Entry 7P5X (electron microscopy, 3.20 A resolution); this record covers chains AC and AD of the 11 polymer chains in the assembly.

# Chain AC
Protein: DNA-directed RNA polymerase subunit beta
Organism: Mycolicibacterium smegmatis MC2 155
Notes: EC 2.7.7.6
UniProtKB: P60281 (RPOB_MYCS2); residues 1-1169 here = UniProt positions 1-1169
Amino-acid sequence (1169 residues; row label = number of the first residue in the row):
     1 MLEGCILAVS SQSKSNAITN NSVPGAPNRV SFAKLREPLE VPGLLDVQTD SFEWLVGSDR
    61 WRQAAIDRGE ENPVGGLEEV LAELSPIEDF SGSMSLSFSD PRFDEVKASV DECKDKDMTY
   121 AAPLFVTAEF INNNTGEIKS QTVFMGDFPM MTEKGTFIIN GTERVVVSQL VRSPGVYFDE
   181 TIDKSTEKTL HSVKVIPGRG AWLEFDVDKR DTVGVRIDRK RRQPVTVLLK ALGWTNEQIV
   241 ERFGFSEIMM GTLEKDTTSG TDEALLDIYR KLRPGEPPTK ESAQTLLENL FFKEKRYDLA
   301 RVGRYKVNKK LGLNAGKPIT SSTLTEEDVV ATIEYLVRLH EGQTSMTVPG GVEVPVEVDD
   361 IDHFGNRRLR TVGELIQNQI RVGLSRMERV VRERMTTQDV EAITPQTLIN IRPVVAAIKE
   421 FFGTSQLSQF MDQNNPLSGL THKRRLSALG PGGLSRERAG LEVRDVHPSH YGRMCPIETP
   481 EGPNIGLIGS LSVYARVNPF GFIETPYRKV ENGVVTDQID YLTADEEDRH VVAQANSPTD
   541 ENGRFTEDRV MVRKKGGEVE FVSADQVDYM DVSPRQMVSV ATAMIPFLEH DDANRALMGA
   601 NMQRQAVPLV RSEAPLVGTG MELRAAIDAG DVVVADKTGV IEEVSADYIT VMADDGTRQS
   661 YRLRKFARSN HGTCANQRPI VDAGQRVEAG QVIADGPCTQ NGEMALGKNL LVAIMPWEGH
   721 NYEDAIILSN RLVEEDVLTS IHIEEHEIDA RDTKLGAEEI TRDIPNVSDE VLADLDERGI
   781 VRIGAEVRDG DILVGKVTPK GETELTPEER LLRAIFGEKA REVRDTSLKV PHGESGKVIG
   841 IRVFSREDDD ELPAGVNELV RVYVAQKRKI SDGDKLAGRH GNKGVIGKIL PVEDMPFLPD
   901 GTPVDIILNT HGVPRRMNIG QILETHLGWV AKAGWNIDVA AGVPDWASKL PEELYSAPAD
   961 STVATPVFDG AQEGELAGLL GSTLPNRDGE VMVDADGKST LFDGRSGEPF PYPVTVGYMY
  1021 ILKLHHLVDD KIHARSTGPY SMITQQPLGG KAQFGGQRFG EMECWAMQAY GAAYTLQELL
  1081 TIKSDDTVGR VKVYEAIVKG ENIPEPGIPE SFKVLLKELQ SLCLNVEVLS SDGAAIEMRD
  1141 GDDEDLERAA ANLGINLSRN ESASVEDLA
Unresolved in the structure: 1-20, 1142-1169

# Chain AD
Protein: DNA-directed RNA polymerase subunit beta'
Organism: Mycolicibacterium smegmatis MC2 155
UniProtKB: A0QS66 (RPOC_MYCS2); residue numbers follow UniProt; this construct covers 1-1317
Amino-acid sequence (1317 residues; row label = number of the first residue in the row):
     1 MLDVNFFDEL RIGLATADDI RNWSYGEVKK PETINYRTLK PEKDGLFCEK IFGPTRDWEC
    61 YCGKYKRVRF KGIICERCGV EVTRAKVRRE RMGHIELAAP VTHIWYFKGV PSRLGYLLDL
   121 APKDLEKIIY FAAYVITSVD DEMRHNELST LEAEMAVEKK AVEDQRDADL EARAQKLEAD
   181 LAELEAEGAK SDVRRKVRDS GEREMRQLRD RAQRELDRLD EIWNTFTKLA PKQLIVDEVL
   241 YRELQDRYGE YFTGAMGAES IKKLIENFDI DAEAESLREV IRSGKGQKKL RALKRLKVVA
   301 AFQQSGNSPM GMVLDAVPVI PPELRPMVQL DGGRFATSDL NDLYRRVINR NNRLKRLIDL
   361 GAPEIIVNNE KRMLQESVDA LFDNGRRGRP VTGPGNRPLK SLSDLLKGKQ GRFRQNLLGK
   421 RVDYSGRSVI VVGPQLKLHQ CGLPKLMALE LFKPFVMKRL VDLNHAQNIK SAKRMVERQR
   481 PQVWDVLEEV IAEHPVLLNR APTLHRLGIQ AFEPQLVEGK AIQLHPLVCE AFNADFDGDQ
   541 MAVHLPLSAE AQAEARILML SSNNILSPAS GKPLAMPRLD MVTGLYYLTT LVEGATGEYQ
   601 AATKDAPEQG VYSSPAEAIM AMDRGALSVR AKIKVRLTEL RPPTDLEAQL FENGWKPGDA
   661 WTAETTLGRV MFNELLPKSY PFVNEQMHKK VQARIINDLA ERFPMIVVAQ TVDKLKDAGF
   721 YWATRSGVTV SMADVLVPPQ KQEILERHEA EADAIERKYQ RGALNHTERN ESLVKIWQDA
   781 TEEVGKALEE FYPADNPIIT IVKSGATGNL TQTRTLAGMK GLVTNPKGEF IPRPIKSSFR
   841 EGLTVLEYFI NTHGARKGLA DTALRTADSG YLTRRLVDVS QDVIVREHDC ETERGINVTL
   901 AERGPDGTLI RDAHVETSAF ARTLATDAVD ANGNVIIERG HDLGDPAIDA LLAAGITTVK
   961 VRSVLTCTSA TGVCAMCYGR SMATGKLVDI GEAVGIVAAQ SIGEPGTQLT MRTFHQGGVT
  1021 GGADIVGGLP RVQELFEARV PRNKAPIADV AGRVRLEESD KFFKITIVPD DGGEEVVYDK
  1081 LSKRQRLRVI THEDGTEGVL SDGDHVEVGD QLMEGAADPH EVLRVQGPRE VQIHLVKEVQ
  1141 EVYRAQGVSI HDKHIEVIVR QMLRRVTIID SGSTEFLPGS LTERAEFEAE NRRVVAEGGE
  1201 PAAGRPVLMG ITKASLATDS WLSAASFQET TRVLTDAAIN CRSDKLNGLK ENVIIGKLIP
  1261 AGTGISRYRN IQVQPTEEAR AAAYTIPSYE DQYYSPDFGQ ATGAAVPLDD YGYSDYR
Unresolved in the structure: 1013-1025, 1093-1097, 1284-1317
Metal / ion sites: Zn2+ site 1: C60, C62, C75, C78; Zn2+ site 2: C890, C967, C974, C977
Curated features (UniProtKB/Swiss-Prot):
  - binding site (Zn(2+)): C60, C62, C75, C78, C890, C967, C974, C977
  - binding site (Mg(2+)): D535, D537, D539

# Interface between chain AC and chain AD
Contacting residue pairs (334; chain AC residue first):
  K184(AC) with R1084(AD)
  L461(AC) with A860(AD), hydrophobic
  R464(AC) with R856(AD)
  D465(AC) with P826(AD)
  V466(AC) with F849(AD), hydrophobic; H853(AD), hydrogen bond (backbone-side chain); R856(AD)
  H467(AC) with F849(AD)
  P468(AC) with F849(AD), hydrophobic
  Y471(AC) with V845(AD); F849(AD)
  C475(AC) with R856(AD)
  P476(AC) with F849(AD), hydrophobic; T852(AD); R856(AD), hydrogen bond (backbone-side chain)
  I477(AC) with Y848(AD), hydrophobic; T852(AD)
  T479(AC) with R856(AD)
  I485(AC) with L859(AD), hydrophobic; A860(AD)
  Q534(AC) with V845(AD)
  M551(AC) with L846(AD), hydrophobic
  R553(AC) with L846(AD)
  V559(AC) with R833(AD); L846(AD), hydrophobic
  F561(AC) with R833(AD)
  P574(AC) with V845(AD)
  M577(AC) with V845(AD), hydrophobic
  L588(AC) with Y848(AD), hydrogen bond (backbone-side chain)
  E589(AC) with F839(AD); G842(AD); L843(AD), hydrogen bond (backbone-backbone); Y848(AD)
  H590(AC) with F839(AD), hydrogen bond (side chain-backbone); R840(AD), hydrogen bond (side chain-backbone); E841(AD); G842(AD)
  D591(AC) with F839(AD); Y848(AD), hydrogen bond (backbone-side chain)
  D592(AC) with F839(AD); Y848(AD); N851(AD), hydrogen bond
  A593(AC) with N851(AD); A855(AD), hydrophobic
  N594(AC) with A855(AD); L859(AD)
  A596(AC) with Y848(AD)
  I714(AC) with T729(AD)
  M715(AC) with T724(AD)
  P716(AC) with A723(AD); T724(AD), hydrogen bond (backbone-side chain); V728(AD)
  E718(AC) with P434(AD); T724(AD); R725(AD), salt bridge
  G719(AC) with V432(AD); F720(AD)
  H720(AC) with V432(AD); P434(AD)
  Y722(AC) with P526(AD); F536(AD); R578(AD), hydrogen bond; L579(AD), hydrophobic; D580(AD); F720(AD), hydrophobic
  E723(AC) with D535(AD); F536(AD), hydrogen bond (backbone-backbone); R578(AD), salt bridge; L579(AD)
  D724(AC) with D535(AD); F536(AD)
  A725(AC) with V432(AD), hydrophobic
  R751(AC) with G332(AD)
  K754(AC) with Y36(AD); R37(AD), hydrogen bond (side chain-backbone)
  R788(AC) with E477(AD), hydrogen bond (side chain-backbone); R478(AD); Q479(AD)
  D789(AC) with R478(AD), hydrogen bond (backbone-side chain)
  D791(AC) with R478(AD), salt bridge
  E804(AC) with E59(AD)
  G873(AC) with V431(AD)
  K875(AC) with D537(AD); G538(AD)
  K883(AC) with D537(AD)
  V885(AC) with I430(AD); F536(AD), hydrogen bond (backbone-backbone); G538(AD)
  I886(AC) with V431(AD)
  N909(AC) with D580(AD), hydrogen bond
  T910(AC) with V728(AD), hydrogen bond (side chain-backbone); T729(AD); V730(AD)
  H911(AC) with D580(AD), salt bridge; T583(AD), hydrogen bond
  P914(AC) with V730(AD), hydrophobic
  R915(AC) with T807(AD); Q812(AD)
  M917(AC) with Q812(AD); T815(AD); L816(AD), hydrophobic; F839(AD), hydrophobic
  I919(AC) with L816(AD), hydrophobic; R840(AD)
  I922(AC) with V730(AD), hydrophobic
  H926(AC) with S731(AD), hydrogen bond; M732(AD), hydrogen bond (side chain-backbone)
  F968(AC) with T844(AD); Y848(AD), hydrophobic
  E973(AC) with M732(AD); R840(AD), salt bridge; E841(AD)
  D996(AC) with S731(AD), hydrogen bond (backbone-side chain); A733(AD)
  K998(AC) with T729(AD); S731(AD); D734(AD), salt bridge
  D1003(AC) with R725(AD), salt bridge
  F1010(AC) with T724(AD)
  P1011(AC) with R725(AD)
  Y1012(AC) with Y587(AD), hydrogen bond; R630(AD); R725(AD); S726(AD); G727(AD)
  V1014(AC) with T729(AD)
  T1015(AC) with T729(AD); V730(AD), hydrogen bond (side chain-backbone); S731(AD)
  V1028(AC) with V429(AD), hydrophobic; K520(AD)
  D1029(AC) with K520(AD), salt bridge
  K1031(AC) with R427(AD); V429(AD); Q540(AD)
  I1032(AC) with R427(AD); S428(AD)
  H1033(AC) with G426(AD); R427(AD), hydrogen bond (backbone-backbone)
  A1034(AC) with S425(AD); G426(AD); M447(AD), hydrophobic; E450(AD)
  R1035(AC) with D423(AD), salt bridge; Y424(AD), hydrogen bond (backbone-backbone); S425(AD), hydrogen bond (backbone-backbone); E450(AD); L451(AD)
  S1036(AC) with D423(AD); Y424(AD); E450(AD), hydrogen bond
  Y1040(AC) with D423(AD), hydrogen bond
  M1042(AC) with R89(AD), hydrogen bond (backbone-side chain); V328(AD), hydrophobic
  I1043(AC) with R89(AD), hydrogen bond (backbone-side chain); P326(AD), hydrophobic
  T1044(AC) with R412(AD)
  Q1045(AC) with R89(AD)
  Q1046(AC) with N416(AD), hydrogen bond (side chain-backbone); K420(AD)
  P1047(AC) with R421(AD); D423(AD)
  L1048(AC) with R421(AD)
  G1049(AC) with R421(AD)
  F1054(AC) with E450(AD)
  G1056(AC) with R421(AD), hydrogen bond (backbone-side chain); V422(AD); S425(AD)
  Q1057(AC) with R421(AD); V422(AD), hydrogen bond (backbone-backbone); S425(AD), hydrogen bond (backbone-side chain); G426(AD); R427(AD)
  R1058(AC) with R414(AD); Q415(AD), hydrogen bond (side chain-backbone); G419(AD), hydrogen bond (side chain-backbone); K420(AD); R421(AD)
  F1059(AC) with G419(AD); K420(AD), hydrogen bond (backbone-backbone)
  E1061(AC) with L418(AD); R874(AD), salt bridge
  M1062(AC) with T503(AD)
  E1063(AC) with N499(AD); T503(AD), hydrogen bond; I509(AD)
  C1064(AC) with L418(AD), hydrogen bond (side chain-backbone)
  W1065(AC) with R874(AD); V877(AD); I996(AD); Q1000(AD)
  A1066(AC) with T503(AD); I509(AD), hydrophobic; Q1000(AD)
  M1067(AC) with L497(AD), hydrophobic; M559(AD), hydrophobic
  Q1068(AC) with A993(AD); I996(AD); L1249(AD); V1253(AD); I1259(AD)
  A1069(AC) with R506(AD); I996(AD), hydrophobic; V997(AD), hydrophobic; Q1000(AD)
  Y1070(AC) with R506(AD), hydrogen bond (side chain-backbone); L507(AD); I509(AD), hydrogen bond (side chain-backbone); L558(AD); M559(AD), hydrophobic; N564(AD), hydrogen bond
  G1071(AC) with G1262(AD); T1263(AD), hydrogen bond (backbone-backbone)
  A1072(AC) with E554(AD)
  A1073(AC) with E554(AD); L1258(AD); I1259(AD), hydrophobic; T1263(AD); G1264(AD)
  Y1074(AC) with E550(AD); E554(AD), hydrogen bond (backbone-side chain); L1258(AD); T1263(AD); R1269(AD)
  T1075(AC) with A551(AD); E554(AD), hydrogen bond
  L1076(AC) with V1253(AD), hydrophobic
  Q1077(AC) with G1256(AD), hydrogen bond (side chain-backbone); L1258(AD)
  E1078(AC) with P546(AD); L547(AD), hydrogen bond (side chain-backbone); S548(AD), hydrogen bond; A551(AD)
  L1079(AC) with V422(AD)
  L1080(AC) with K420(AD), hydrogen bond (backbone-side chain); V1253(AD), hydrophobic
  T1081(AC) with G1256(AD)
  K1083(AC) with V422(AD); D423(AD), hydrogen bond (backbone-backbone); L545(AD), hydrogen bond (side chain-backbone)
  S1084(AC) with K420(AD); R421(AD), hydrogen bond (side chain-backbone); V422(AD)
  D1085(AC) with K420(AD), salt bridge
  V1093(AC) with L547(AD), hydrophobic
  Y1094(AC) with Y424(AD); K453(AD); P454(AD), hydrophobic; M457(AD)
  I1097(AC) with P454(AD), hydrophobic; F455(AD), hydrophobic; K458(AD); L547(AD), hydrophobic
  V1098(AC) with K458(AD); I469(AD), hydrophobic
  G1100(AC) with K458(AD)
  I1103(AC) with S548(AD)
  G1107(AC) with V4(AD)
  I1108(AC) with M1(AD); L2(AD); V4(AD), hydrophobic; F7(AD), hydrophobic
  P1109(AC) with K420(AD); I1255(AD)
  E1110(AC) with R89(AD), salt bridge
  S1111(AC) with N416(AD); L417(AD)
  F1112(AC) with L417(AD); I1255(AD), hydrophobic
  L1115(AC) with L406(AD), hydrophobic; R412(AD); F413(AD), hydrophobic; L417(AD), hydrophobic
  K1117(AC) with E90(AD), hydrogen bond (side chain-backbone); L324(AD)
  E1118(AC) with L406(AD); R412(AD), salt bridge
  L1119(AC) with L406(AD), hydrophobic; L1234(AD), hydrophobic
  Q1120(AC) with W23(AD); M92(AD); P318(AD)
  S1121(AC) with M92(AD); P318(AD); I320(AD); F382(AD); L402(AD)
  L1122(AC) with H103(AD), hydrogen bond (backbone-side chain); W105(AD), hydrophobic; F382(AD), hydrophobic; L402(AD), hydrophobic; L406(AD), hydrophobic
  C1123(AC) with A15(AD), hydrogen bond (backbone-backbone); I20(AD), hydrophobic; L314(AD), hydrophobic; P318(AD); F382(AD), hydrophobic
  L1124(AC) with G13(AD); W23(AD); W105(AD), hydrophobic; Y106(AD); A1238(AD), hydrophobic
  N1125(AC) with R11(AD); I12(AD); G13(AD), hydrogen bond (backbone-backbone); L14(AD); D19(AD), hydrogen bond; W23(AD)
  V1126(AC) with R11(AD); I12(AD), hydrophobic
  E1127(AC) with L10(AD); R11(AD), salt bridge
  V1128(AC) with F7(AD), hydrophobic; E9(AD); L10(AD), hydrophobic
  L1129(AC) with F7(AD); D8(AD), hydrogen bond (backbone-backbone); E9(AD), hydrogen bond (backbone-backbone); R11(AD)
  S1130(AC) with F6(AD); D8(AD)
  S1131(AC) with D8(AD)
  I1136(AC) with M1(AD), hydrophobic; F6(AD); F7(AD), hydrophobic
  E1137(AC) with M1(AD)
  M1138(AC) with M1(AD)
  R1139(AC) with Y25(AD), hydrogen bond; E90(AD), hydrogen bond (side chain-backbone)
  D1140(AC) with M1(AD); L2(AD); K86(AD)
  G1141(AC) with R84(AD), hydrogen bond (backbone-side chain); K86(AD), hydrogen bond (backbone-side chain)
Interface residues without a listed pair, chain AC (167 interface residues in all): E187, H470, G486, R549, E560, L597, W717, D872, G884, G887, V913, L923, L976, A977, P1013, T1037, G1060, R1090, V1114
Interface residues without a listed pair, chain AD (187 interface residues in all): L39, K66, R91, P321, E323, L405, Q435, P444, P502, H505, Q510, A521, A534, A542, H544, M581, Y721, D753, I798, I801, A806, I850, K857, D861, D878, K1061, W1221, K1250, I1254, K1257, A1261

# Summary
167 residues of chain AC and 187 residues of chain AD are in contact, with 63 hydrogen bonds and 14 salt
bridges. Among the polar pairs are E718(AC)-R725(AD), E723(AC)-R578(AD) and D791(AC)-R478(AD). From UniProt: 8
Zn2+-binding residues and 3 Mg2+-binding residues on chain AD.
Chain AC is DNA-directed RNA polymerase subunit beta and chain AD is DNA-directed RNA polymerase subunit
beta', both from Mycolicibacterium smegmatis MC2 155; the structure, Mycobacterial RNAP with transcriptional
activator PafBC, was determined by electron microscopy.
